PDB entry 7Y3J | X-ray diffraction, 2.60 A resolution | chains L and A of the 3 polymer chains in the assembly

Chain L:
Molecule: 24B3 Light chain
Source organism: Mus musculus
Amino-acid sequence (217 residues; each row starts with the number of its first residue):
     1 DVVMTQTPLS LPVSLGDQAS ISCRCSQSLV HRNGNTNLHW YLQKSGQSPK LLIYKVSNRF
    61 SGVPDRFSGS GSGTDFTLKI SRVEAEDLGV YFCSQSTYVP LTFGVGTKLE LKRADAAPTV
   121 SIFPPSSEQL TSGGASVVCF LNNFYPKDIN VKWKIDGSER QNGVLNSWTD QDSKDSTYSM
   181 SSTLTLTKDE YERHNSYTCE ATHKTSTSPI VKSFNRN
Disulfide bonds: Cys23-Cys93, Cys139-Cys199

Chain A:
Molecule: Ala-leu-val-phe-phe-ala-pro-ala-val-gly-ser
Amino-acid sequence (11 residues; each row starts with the number of its first residue):
    16 KLVFFAPDVG S

Interface between chain L and chain A:
Contacting residue pairs - 14 pairs, chain L then chain A:
  Gln27(L) - Leu17(A)
  Val30(L) - Phe19(A)
  His31(L) - Phe19(A)
  His31(L) - Phe20(A)  hydrogen bond (side chain-backbone)
  Arg32(L) - Phe19(A)
  Ser96(L) - Phe20(A)
  Thr97(L) - Phe19(A)
  Thr97(L) - Phe20(A)  hydrogen bond (backbone-backbone)
  Tyr98(L) - Leu17(A)  hydrophobic
  Tyr98(L) - Val18(A)
  Tyr98(L) - Phe19(A)  hydrophobic
  Val99(L) - Val18(A)  hydrogen bond (backbone-backbone)
  Val99(L) - Phe20(A)  hydrophobic
  Leu101(L) - Phe20(A)  hydrophobic
Other interface residues (no listed pair), chain A (5 interface residues in all): Ala21

Summary:
9 residues of chain L face 5 of chain A across their interface; the contacts include 3 hydrogen bonds. Polar
pairs include His31(L)-Phe20(A), Thr97(L)-Phe20(A) and Val99(L)-Val18(A).
Chain L is 24B3 Light chain (Mus musculus) and chain A is Ala-leu-val-phe-phe-ala-pro-ala-val-gly-ser; the
structure, 24B3 antibody-peptide complex, was determined by X-ray diffraction.
